7F23 - chains B and E of the 5 polymer chains in the assembly; structure by electron microscopy, 3.58 A resolution.

# Chain B
Molecule: Guanine nucleotide-binding protein G(I)/G(S)/G(T) subunit beta-1
From: Homo sapiens
Reference sequence: P62873 (GBB1_HUMAN); residues 2-340 here = UniProt positions 2-340
Amino-acid sequence (358 residues; numbered -17 to 340; the number before each row is that of its first residue; numbers below 1 keep their minus sign (Met-17 is residue -17)):
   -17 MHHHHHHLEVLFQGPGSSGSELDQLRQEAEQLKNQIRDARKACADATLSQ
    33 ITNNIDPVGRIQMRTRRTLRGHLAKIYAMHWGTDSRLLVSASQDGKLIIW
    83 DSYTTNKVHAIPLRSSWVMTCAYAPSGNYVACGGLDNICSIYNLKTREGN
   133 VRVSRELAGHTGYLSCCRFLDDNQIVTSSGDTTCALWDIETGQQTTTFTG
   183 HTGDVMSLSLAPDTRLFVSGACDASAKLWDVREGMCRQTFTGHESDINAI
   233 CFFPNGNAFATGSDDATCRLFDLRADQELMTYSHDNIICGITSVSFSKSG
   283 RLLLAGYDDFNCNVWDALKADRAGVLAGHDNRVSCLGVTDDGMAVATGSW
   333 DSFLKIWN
Unresolved in the structure: -17 to -1
Sequence notes: initiating methionine (-17); expression tag (-16 to 1)
UniProt features mapped onto this chain:
  - modified residue: Ser2 (N-acetylserine), His266 (Phosphohistidine)
  - natural variant: Leu30 (L30F: In MRD42; uncertain significance), Arg52 (R52G: In MRD42), Gly64 (G64V: In MRD42), Asp76 (D76E: In MRD42; D76G: In MRD42), Gly77 (G77S: In MRD42), Lys78 (K78R: In MRD42), Ile80 (I80N: In MRD42; I80T: In MRD42), His91 (H91R: In MRD42; uncertain significance), Ala92 (A92T: In MRD42), Pro94 (P94S: In MRD42), Leu95 (L95P: In MRD42), Arg96 (R96L: In MRD42), 5 further natural variant entries in UniProt

# Chain E
Molecule: Nanobody 35
From: synthetic construct
Notes: antibody fragment or engineered binder
Amino-acid sequence (160 residues; each row starts with the number of its first residue; numbers below 1 keep their minus sign (Met-21 is residue -21)):
   -21 MKYLLPTAAAGLLLLAAQPAMAQVQLQESGGGLVQPGGSLRLSCAASGFT
    29 FSNYKMNWVRQAPGKGLEWVSDISQSGASISYTGSVKGRFTISRDNAKNT
    79 LYLQMNSLKPEDTAVYYCARCPAPFTRDCFDVTSTTYAYRGQGTQVTVSS
   129 HHHHHHEPEA
Unresolved in the structure: -21 to 0, 129-138
Cystine bridges: Cys22-Cys96, Cys99-Cys107

# Chain B / chain E interface
Contacting residue pairs (16; chain B residue first):
  Lys15(B) - Gln1(E)
  Thr184(B) - Thr114(E)
  Cys204(B) - Tyr117(E)  hydrogen bond (backbone-side chain)
  Asp205(B) - Ala116(E)
  Asp205(B) - Tyr117(E)
  Ala206(B) - Tyr117(E)  hydrogen bond (backbone-side chain)
  Thr223(B) - Gln1(E)
  His225(B) - Val2(E)
  Glu226(B) - Phe27(E)
  Glu226(B) - Thr28(E)
  Glu226(B) - Tyr32(E)  hydrogen bond
  Glu226(B) - Arg98(E)  hydrogen bond (backbone-side chain)
  Ser227(B) - Pro100(E)  hydrogen bond (side chain-backbone)
  Ser227(B) - Tyr117(E)
  Asp228(B) - Tyr117(E)  hydrogen bond
  Ile270(B) - Phe103(E)  hydrophobic
Other interface residues (no listed pair), chain B (15 interface residues in all): Arg8, Gly224, Asp246, Asp247
Other interface residues (no listed pair), chain E (15 interface residues in all): Gly26, Ala101, Pro102, Gln120

# In short
The chain B/chain E interface involves 15 residues from each chain; the contacts include 6 hydrogen bonds.
Polar pairs include Cys204(B)-Tyr117(E), Ala206(B)-Tyr117(E) and Glu226(B)-Tyr32(E).
Here chain B is Guanine nucleotide-binding protein G(I)/G(S)/G(T) subunit beta-1 (Homo sapiens) and chain E is
Nanobody 35 (synthetic construct). Entry 7F23 (Cryo-EM structure of the GTP-bound dopamine receptor 1 and
mini-Gs complex with Nb35) was determined by electron microscopy, deposited together with 7F0T, 7F1O, 7F1Z and
7F24.
